Entry 6AMK (X-ray diffraction, 3.29 A resolution); this record covers chains B and R of the 4 polymer chains in the assembly.

[Chain B]
Name: Putative DNA-binding protein
Organism: Streptomyces venezuelae
UniProtKB: A0A0M7QSG5 (A0A0M7QSG5_STRVZ); the construct has insertions or renumbered stretches relative to UniProt, so the offset changes along the chain: 1-8 = UniProt 2-9; 10-68 = UniProt 10-68
Amino-acid sequence (72 residues; numbered -3 to 68; the number before each row is that of its first residue; numbers below 1 keep their minus sign (Gly-3 is residue -3)):
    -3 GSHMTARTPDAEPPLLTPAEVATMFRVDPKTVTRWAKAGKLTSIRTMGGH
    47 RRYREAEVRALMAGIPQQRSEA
Unresolved in the structure: -3 to 9, 61-68
Sequence notes: expression tag (-3 to 0); insertion (9); engineered mutation Mse43 (Leu in A0A0M7QSG5), Mse58 (Leu in A0A0M7QSG5)
Modified residues: Mse0, Mse43, Mse58 (selenomethionine); Mse20 (selenomethionine; parent Met)
From the paper describing this entry:
  - self-association interface (contacts with another copy of this molecule); pairs are residue here / residue on that copy: Glu16-Arg22 (salt bridge), Leu11, Thr42, Gly44
  - binding site for the 22-nt DNA strand (chain R): Ala15, Lys26, Thr29, Arg30, Lys33, His46, Arg47, Arg48
  - binding site for the 22-nt DNA strand: Arg30
  - specificity-determining residues: Arg30
  - mutagenesis - E16R (10-fold): decreased binding to the 22-nt DNA strand (chain R)
  - mutagenesis - R30A, G44E, H46E: abolished binding to the 22-nt DNA strand (chain R)
  - mutagenesis - L43M/L58M (Kd 20 nM): unchanged binding to the 22-nt DNA strand (chain R)

[Chain R]
Molecule: 22-nt DNA strand
Sequence (22 nucleotides; numbered 7 to 28; the number before each row is that of its first residue):
     7 TTCAATTCGGGTAATTCGGGCA

[How chain B and chain R interact]
Residue-residue contacts - 14 pairs, chain B then chain R:
  Thr13(B) with DT22(R), phosphate contact
  Pro14(B) with DT22(R), phosphate contact
  Ala15(B) with DT22(R), hydrogen bond to the phosphate
  Lys26(B) with DG24(R), hydrogen bond to the base; DG25(R), hydrogen bond to the base; DG26(R), base contact
  Thr29(B) with DC23(R), hydrogen bond to the phosphate
  Arg30(B) with DG26(R), hydrogen bond to the base
  Arg41(B) with DG24(R), salt bridge to the phosphate
  Gly45(B) with DC23(R), sugar contact
  His46(B) with DT21(R), base contact; DT22(R), hydrogen bond to the sugar; DC23(R), sugar contact
  Arg47(B) with DC23(R), hydrogen bond to the phosphate
Other interface residues (no listed pair), chain B (13 interface residues in all): Pro25, Arg48, Tyr49

[In short]
The interface between chain B and chain R involves 13 residues on one side and 6 on the other, with 7 hydrogen
bonds and 1 salt bridge. Among the polar pairs are Lys26(B)-DG24(R), Lys26(B)-DG25(R) and Arg30(B)-DG26(R).
The paper reports a binding site for the 22-nt DNA strand (chain R) at Ala15(B), Lys26(B) and Thr29(B) among
others; R30A, G44E and H46E of chain B abolish binding to the 22-nt DNA strand (chain R); 5 substitutions were
tested in all.
Chain B is Putative DNA-binding protein (Streptomyces venezuelae) and chain R is a 22-nt DNA strand; the
structure, Structure of Streptomyces venezuelae BldC-whiI opt complex, was determined by X-ray diffraction
together with 6AMA from the same study.
